8WOD - chains M and N of the 13 polymer chains in the assembly; structure by electron microscopy, 3.67 A resolution.

== Chain M (and N) ==
Molecule: Helicase HerA central domain-containing protein
Organism: Paenibacillus sp. 453mf
Notes: chain N of this document is another copy of the same molecule, construct and numbering; everything in this record applies to it too
Chain sequence (696 residues; numbered 1 to 696; the number before each row is that of its first residue):
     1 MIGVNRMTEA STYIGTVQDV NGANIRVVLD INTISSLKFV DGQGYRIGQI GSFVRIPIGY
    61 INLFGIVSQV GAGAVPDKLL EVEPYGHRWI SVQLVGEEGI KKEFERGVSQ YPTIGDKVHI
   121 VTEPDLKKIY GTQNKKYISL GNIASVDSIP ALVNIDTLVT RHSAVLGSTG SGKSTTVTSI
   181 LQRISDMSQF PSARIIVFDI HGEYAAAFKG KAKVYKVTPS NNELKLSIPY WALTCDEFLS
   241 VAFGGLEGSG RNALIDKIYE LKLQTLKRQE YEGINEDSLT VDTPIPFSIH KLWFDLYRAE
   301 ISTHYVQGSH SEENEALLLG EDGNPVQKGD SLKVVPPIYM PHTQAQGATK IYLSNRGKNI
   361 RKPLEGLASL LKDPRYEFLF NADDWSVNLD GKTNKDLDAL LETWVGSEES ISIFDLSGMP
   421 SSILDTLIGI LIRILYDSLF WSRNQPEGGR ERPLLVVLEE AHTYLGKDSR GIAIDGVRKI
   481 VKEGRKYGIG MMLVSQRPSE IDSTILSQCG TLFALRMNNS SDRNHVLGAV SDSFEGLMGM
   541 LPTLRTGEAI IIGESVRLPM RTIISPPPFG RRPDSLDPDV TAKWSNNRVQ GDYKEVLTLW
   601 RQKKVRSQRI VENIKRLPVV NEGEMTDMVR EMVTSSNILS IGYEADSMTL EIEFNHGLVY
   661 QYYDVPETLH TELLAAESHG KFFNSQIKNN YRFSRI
Disordered / not traced: 1-8, 620-635 (chain N: 1-14, 76-86, 317-329, 338-351, 610-639, 696)

== Chain M / chain N interface ==
Residue-residue contacts (71; chain M residue first):
  Q18(M) - G71(N)
  Q18(M) - A72(N)
  Q18(M) - H87(N)
  D19(M) - V70(N)
  V20(M) - I50(N)  hydrophobic
  V20(M) - Q69(N)
  V20(M) - V70(N)  hydrogen bond (backbone-backbone)
  G22(M) - I50(N)
  A23(M) - P542(N)  hydrophobic
  A23(M) - T543(N)
  K78(M) - A72(N)
  K78(M) - V75(N)  hydrogen bond (side chain-backbone)
  R106(M) - N518(N)
  R106(M) - R545(N)
  G107(M) - L544(N)
  G107(M) - R545(N)
  V108(M) - T543(N)  hydrogen bond (backbone-backbone)
  V108(M) - R545(N)  hydrogen bond (backbone-side chain)
  S109(M) - R545(N)  hydrogen bond
  Q110(M) - Q49(N)
  Y111(M) - Q49(N)  hydrogen bond (backbone-side chain)
  Y111(M) - I50(N)  hydrophobic
  Y111(M) - M540(N)
  Y111(M) - T543(N)  hydrogen bond
  I114(M) - V70(N)  hydrophobic
  I114(M) - G71(N)
  K136(M) - T581(N)
  D156(M) - V580(N)
  F190(M) - W584(N)
  P191(M) - W584(N)
  P191(M) - S585(N)
  P191(M) - N586(N)
  P191(M) - N587(N)
  S192(M) - W584(N)
  S192(M) - N586(N)
  R194(M) - Y593(N)
  E272(M) - T598(N)
  I274(M) - R601(N)
  P284(M) - R601(N)
  D396(M) - L597(N)
  D396(M) - R601(N)  salt bridge
  L397(M) - L597(N)  hydrophobic
  D398(M) - L597(N)
  E402(M) - Y593(N)
  V405(M) - Y593(N)  hydrogen bond (backbone-side chain)
  G406(M) - Y593(N)  hydrogen bond (backbone-side chain)
  W441(M) - P374(N)  hydrophobic
  W441(M) - K603(N)
  W441(M) - K604(N)
  W441(M) - V605(N)
  S442(M) - V596(N)
  N444(M) - V605(N)
  N444(M) - R695(N)
  Q445(M) - L599(N)
  Q445(M) - V605(N)
  Q445(M) - S607(N)
  P446(M) - F693(N)
  E447(M) - G591(N)
  E447(M) - D592(N)
  E447(M) - Y593(N)  hydrogen bond
  E447(M) - V596(N)
  R450(M) - L576(N)
  R450(M) - P578(N)
  E451(M) - K583(N)
  P453(M) - K583(N)
  R485(M) - H201(N)
  K486(M) - S417(N)  hydrogen bond (side chain-backbone)
  S531(M) - N518(N)
  S531(M) - N519(N)
  D532(M) - N518(N)  hydrogen bond
  E554(M) - T169(N)
Also at the interface, not in a pair above, chain M (56 interface residues in all): N21, P76, L79, L94, T113, I155, Q189, Y271, S438, R443, E483, G488, V530, S533
Also at the interface, not in a pair above, chain N (49 interface residues in all): G73, I200, S421, G539, R588, K594, S694

== In short ==
56 residues of chain M and 49 residues of chain N are in contact; the contacts include 12 hydrogen bonds and 1
salt bridge. Among the polar pairs are D396(M)-R601(N), K78(M)-V75(N) and V108(M)-R545(N).
Both chains are Helicase HerA central domain-containing protein (Paenibacillus sp. 453mf). Entry 8WOD (Cryo-EM
structure of SIR2/HerA complex) was determined by electron microscopy.
